Entry 1ASW (X-ray diffraction, 1.80 A resolution); this record covers chain A.

== Chain A ==
Name: Avian sarcoma virus integrase
From: Avian sarcoma virus
Notes: engineered mutation(s): INS(PRO 48, LEU 49, ARG 50, GLU 51, ASN 208, LEU 209)
UniProt: P03354 (POL_RSVP); residues 52-207 here correspond to UniProt positions 624-779 (UniProt number = residue number + 572)
Amino-acid sequence (162 residues; each row starts with the number of its first residue):
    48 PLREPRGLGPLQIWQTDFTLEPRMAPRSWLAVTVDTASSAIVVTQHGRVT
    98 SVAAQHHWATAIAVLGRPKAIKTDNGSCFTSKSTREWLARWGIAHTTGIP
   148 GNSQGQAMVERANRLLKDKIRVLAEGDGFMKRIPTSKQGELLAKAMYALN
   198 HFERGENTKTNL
Not modelled in the structure: 48-49, 202-209
Modified residues: Mse71, Mse155, Mse177, Mse193 (selenomethionine; parent Met)
Differences from the reference sequence: conflict Mse71 (Met643 in P03354), A101 (Val673 in P03354), Mse155 (Met727 in P03354), K166 (Arg738 in P03354), Mse177 (Met749 in P03354), Mse193 (Met765 in P03354)

== Overview ==
Chain A is Avian sarcoma virus integrase (Avian sarcoma virus); the structure, Avian sarcoma virus integrase
catalytic core domain crystallized from 20% peg 4000, 10% isopropanol, hepes ph ..., was determined by X-ray
diffraction (same publication as 1ASU and 1ASV).
